9GEZ - chains A and B; structure by X-ray diffraction, 2.88 A resolution.

== Chain A (and B) ==
Molecule: Thioredoxin reductase
Source organism: Cryptosporidium parvum
Notes: chain B of this document is another copy of the same molecule, construct and numbering; everything in this record applies to it too
UniProtKB: C8CCG0 (C8CCG0_CRYPV); residue numbers follow UniProt; this construct covers 1-521
Amino-acid sequence (521 residues; row label = number of the first residue in the row):
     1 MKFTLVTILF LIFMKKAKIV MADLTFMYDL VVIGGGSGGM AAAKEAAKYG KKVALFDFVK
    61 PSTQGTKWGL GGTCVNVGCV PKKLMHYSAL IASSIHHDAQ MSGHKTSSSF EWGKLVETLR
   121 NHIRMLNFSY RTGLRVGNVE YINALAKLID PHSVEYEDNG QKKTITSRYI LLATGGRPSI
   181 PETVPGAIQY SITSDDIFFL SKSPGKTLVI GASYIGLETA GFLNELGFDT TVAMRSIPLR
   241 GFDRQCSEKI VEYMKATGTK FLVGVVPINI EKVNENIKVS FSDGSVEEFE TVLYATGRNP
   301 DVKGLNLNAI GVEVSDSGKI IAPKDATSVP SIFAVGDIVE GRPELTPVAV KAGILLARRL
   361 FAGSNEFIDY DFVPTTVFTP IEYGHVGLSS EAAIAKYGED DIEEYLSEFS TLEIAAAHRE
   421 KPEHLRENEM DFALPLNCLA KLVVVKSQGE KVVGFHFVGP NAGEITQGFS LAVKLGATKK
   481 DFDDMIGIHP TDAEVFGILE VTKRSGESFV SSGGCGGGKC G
Unresolved in the structure: 1-24, 520-521 (chain B: 1-25)
Disulfides: Cys74-Cys79
Ligand contacts: FAD (flavin-adenine dinucleotide): Ile33, Gly34, Gly35, Gly36, Ser37, Gly38, Gly39, Phe56, Asp57, Phe58, Val59, Lys60, Gly72, Thr73, Cys74, Val77, Gly78, Cys79, Lys82, Ala144, Leu145, Ala146, Ala173, Thr174, Gly175, Gly176, Ser194, Phe198, Tyr214, Ile215, Arg298, Asp301, Leu305, Val335, Gly336, Asp337, Glu344, Leu345, Thr346, Pro347, Ala349, Phe378

== How chain A and chain B interact ==
Residue-residue contacts (173):
  Ser37(A) with Cys520(B), hydrogen bond (side chain-backbone); Gly521(B)
  Met40(A) with Cys520(B); Gly521(B)
  Ala41(A) with Gly521(B), hydrogen bond (backbone-backbone)
  Lys44(A) with Gly521(B), hydrogen bond (side chain-backbone)
  Cys74(A) with His489(B), hydrogen bond; Cys520(B), hydrophobic
  Cys79(A) with His489(B); Pro490(B), hydrophobic
  Val80(A) with Cys520(B), hydrophobic
  Lys83(A) with Glu413(B), salt bridge; Pro490(B), hydrogen bond (side chain-backbone)
  Leu84(A) with Leu412(B), hydrophobic
  Tyr87(A) with Asp98(B), hydrogen bond; Glu413(B); Ile414(B)
  Ser88(A) with Ser102(B), hydrogen bond (side chain-backbone); His104(B), hydrogen bond (backbone-side chain)
  Ile91(A) with Asp98(B); Ala99(B); His104(B)
  Ala92(A) with His104(B)
  Ile95(A) with Thr106(B)
  Asp98(A) with Tyr87(B), hydrogen bond; Ile91(B)
  Ala99(A) with Ile91(B)
  Gln100(A) with Lys114(B)
  Met101(A) with Thr118(B), hydrogen bond (backbone-side chain)
  Ser102(A) with Ser88(B), hydrogen bond (backbone-side chain); Phe110(B); Leu115(B)
  Gly103(A) with Phe110(B); Glu111(B), hydrogen bond (backbone-backbone); Lys114(B)
  His104(A) with Ser88(B), hydrogen bond (side chain-backbone); Ile91(B); Ala92(B); Ser108(B); Ser109(B); Phe110(B); Leu226(B)
  Lys105(A) with Ser107(B); Ser108(B); Ser109(B), hydrogen bond (backbone-backbone)
  Thr106(A) with Ile95(B); Ser107(B); Ser108(B)
  Ser107(A) with Thr106(B); Ser107(B), hydrogen bond (backbone-backbone)
  Ser108(A) with His104(B); Lys105(B), hydrogen bond (side chain-backbone); Thr106(B)
  Ser109(A) with Gly103(B); His104(B); Lys105(B), hydrogen bond (backbone-backbone)
  Phe110(A) with Ser102(B); Gly103(B); His104(B)
  Glu111(A) with Gly103(B), hydrogen bond (backbone-backbone)
  Lys114(A) with Gln100(B); Met101(B); Gly103(B)
  Leu115(A) with Ser102(B); Gly103(B)
  Thr118(A) with Met101(B), hydrogen bond (side chain-backbone); Ala416(B)
  His122(A) with Leu412(B); Ala415(B); Ala416(B); Gly514(B)
  Tyr130(A) with Cys515(B); Cys520(B)
  Leu226(A) with His104(B)
  Thr346(A) with His489(B); Cys520(B)
  Pro347(A) with Gly487(B); His489(B)
  Val350(A) with Gly521(B)
  Lys351(A) with Asp483(B); Ile486(B)
  Ile354(A) with Lys519(B)
  Glu366(A) with Lys480(B), salt bridge; Asp484(B)
  Ile368(A) with Ile486(B), hydrophobic
  Phe372(A) with Ile486(B)
  Pro374(A) with Ile486(B); Ile488(B), hydrophobic
  Thr375(A) with Ile488(B)
  Thr376(A) with Ile488(B)
  Phe378(A) with Pro490(B)
  Leu412(A) with Val80(B), hydrophobic; Lys83(B); Leu84(B), hydrophobic
  Glu413(A) with Lys83(B); Leu84(B); Tyr87(B)
  Ile414(A) with Tyr87(B)
  Ala415(A) with His122(B)
  Ala416(A) with Leu84(B), hydrophobic; Thr118(B); His122(B)
  Asn461(A) with Asn461(B)
  Gly463(A) with Ile488(B)
  Glu464(A) with Glu464(B); Ile465(B); Thr491(B); Asp492(B), hydrogen bond (side chain-backbone); Ala493(B), hydrogen bond (side chain-backbone)
  Ile465(A) with Glu464(B)
  Thr466(A) with Ile488(B)
  Gln467(A) with Phe469(B); Met485(B); Ile486(B), hydrogen bond (side chain-backbone); Gly487(B); Ile488(B), hydrogen bond (side chain-backbone); Thr491(B); Ala493(B); Glu494(B)
  Gly468(A) with Gly468(B); Phe469(B)
  Phe469(A) with Gly468(B)
  Leu471(A) with Ala472(B), hydrophobic; Ala477(B), hydrophobic; Phe482(B), hydrophobic
  Ala472(A) with Leu471(B), hydrophobic; Ala472(B)
  Lys474(A) with Asp484(B), hydrogen bond (side chain-backbone)
  Leu475(A) with Ala472(B); Gly476(B); Ala477(B); Asp481(B)
  Ala477(A) with Leu475(B), hydrophobic
  Asp481(A) with Leu471(B)
  Phe482(A) with Leu471(B), hydrophobic
  Asp483(A) with Lys351(B), hydrogen bond (backbone-side chain)
  Asp484(A) with Glu366(B); Lys474(B), hydrogen bond (backbone-side chain)
  Met485(A) with Lys351(B); Gln467(B)
  Ile486(A) with Pro347(B), hydrophobic; Lys351(B); Pro374(B); Gln467(B), hydrogen bond (backbone-side chain)
  Gly487(A) with Pro347(B); Gln467(B)
  Ile488(A) with Pro374(B), hydrophobic; Thr375(B); Thr376(B); Gly463(B); Thr466(B); Gln467(B), hydrogen bond (backbone-side chain)
  His489(A) with Cys74(B), hydrogen bond; Cys79(B); Pro347(B)
  Pro490(A) with Cys79(B), hydrophobic; Lys83(B); Phe378(B)
  Thr491(A) with Gly463(B); Glu464(B); Gln467(B)
  Asp492(A) with Glu464(B), hydrogen bond (backbone-side chain)
  Ala493(A) with Glu464(B), hydrogen bond (backbone-side chain); Gln467(B)
  Glu494(A) with Gln467(B)
  Gly514(A) with His122(B); Met125(B); Leu126(B)
  Cys515(A) with Leu126(B), hydrophobic; Tyr130(B), hydrogen bond
  Lys519(A) with Lys44(B); Tyr130(B); Thr346(B)
Other interface residues (no listed pair), chain A (95 interface residues in all): Gly36, Lys48, Gly71, Val75, Ser94, Met125, Leu126, Ser129, Val348, Asp369, Val373, Ser470, Gly497, Gly513
Other interface residues (no listed pair), chain B (91 interface residues in all): Met40, Ser94, Ser129, Val348, Val350, Ile368, Phe372, Val373, Ser470, Glu500, Gly513

== In short ==
95 residues of chain A and 91 residues of chain B are in contact; the contacts include 32 hydrogen bonds and 2
salt bridges. Among the polar pairs are Lys83(A)-Glu413(B), Glu366(A)-Lys480(B) and Ser37(A)-Cys520(B). Bound
to chain A: flavin-adenine dinucleotide.
Chain A and chain B are both Thioredoxin reductase (Cryptosporidium parvum); the structure, Crystal structure
of thioredoxin reductase from Cryptosporidium parvum in the "waiting" position, was determined by X-ray
diffraction, deposited together with 9G92 and 9H9C.
